6DZZ - chains A and B of the 3 polymer chains in the assembly; structure by electron microscopy, 3.60 A resolution.

# Chain A
Name: Sodium-dependent serotonin transporter
From: Homo sapiens
UniProt: P31645 (SC6A4_HUMAN); numbering as in UniProt (aligned over 78-617)
Amino-acid sequence (540 residues; numbered 78 to 617; the number before each row is that of its first residue):
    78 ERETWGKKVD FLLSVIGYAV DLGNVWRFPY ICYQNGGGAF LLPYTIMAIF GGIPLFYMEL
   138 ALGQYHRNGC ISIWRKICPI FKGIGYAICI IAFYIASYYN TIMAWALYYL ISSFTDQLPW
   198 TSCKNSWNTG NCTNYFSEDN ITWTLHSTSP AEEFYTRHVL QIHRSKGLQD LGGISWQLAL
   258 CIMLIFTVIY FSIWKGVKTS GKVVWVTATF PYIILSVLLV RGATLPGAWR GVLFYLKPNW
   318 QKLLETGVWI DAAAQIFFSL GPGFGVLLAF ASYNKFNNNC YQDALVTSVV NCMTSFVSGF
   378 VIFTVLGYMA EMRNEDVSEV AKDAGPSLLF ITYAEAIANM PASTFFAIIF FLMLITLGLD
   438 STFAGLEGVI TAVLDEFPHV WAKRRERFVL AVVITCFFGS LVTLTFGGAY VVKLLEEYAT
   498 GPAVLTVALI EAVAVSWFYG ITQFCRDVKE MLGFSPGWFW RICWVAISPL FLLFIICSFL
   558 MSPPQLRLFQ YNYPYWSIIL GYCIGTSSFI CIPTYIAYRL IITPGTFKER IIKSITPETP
Cystine bridges: Cys200-Cys209
Covalent attachments: N-acetylglucosamine (NAG) linked to Asn208
Ligand contacts: (5beta)-12-methoxyibogamine (HJM): Asp98, Ala169, Ile172, Ala173, Tyr176, Asn177, Phe334, Phe335, Gly338, Phe341, Val343, Ser438, Thr439, Gly442, Leu443
Reported in the primary citation:
  - binding site for (5beta)-12-methoxyibogamine: Ile172, Asn177, Phe341 (from molecular simulation)
  - binding site for (5beta)-12-methoxyibogamine: Phe335
  - conformationally variable residues (domain motion, side-chain flip): Trp82, Tyr95, Asp98, Tyr176, Gly278 to Pro288, Phe335
  - post-translational modification sites: Thr276, Ser277 (citing earlier work)
  - mutagenesis - N177V (70 +/- 20 nM): increased binding to (5beta)-12-methoxyibogamine
  - mutagenesis - N177A (130 +/- 40 nM), N177Q (140 +/- 50 nM): unchanged binding to (5beta)-12-methoxyibogamine

# Chain B
Name: 15B8 antibody heavy chain
From: Mus musculus
Notes: fragment: Fab variable domain; antibody fragment or engineered binder
Amino-acid sequence (118 residues; row label = number of the first residue in the row):
    20 QVQLQQSGPE LVKLGASVRI SCKASGYRFS YSWMNWVKQR PGKGLEWIGR IYPGDGDTKY
    80 SGKFKGKATL TADKSSSTVY MQLSSLTSED SAVYFCARSA YGSEGFAMDY WGQGTSVT
Cystine bridges: Cys41-Cys115

# How chain A and chain B interact
Contacting residue pairs - 17 pairs, chain A then chain B:
  Lys201(A) - Trp52(B)  hydrogen bond (backbone-side chain)
  Lys201(A) - Tyr71(B)
  Lys201(A) - Gly75(B)
  Lys201(A) - Asp76(B)
  Asn202(A) - Trp52(B)
  Asn202(A) - Gly121(B)  hydrogen bond (side chain-backbone)
  Asn205(A) - Ser122(B)
  Thr206(A) - Gly121(B)
  Thr206(A) - Ser122(B)  hydrogen bond (backbone-backbone)
  Gly207(A) - Tyr50(B)
  Gly207(A) - Tyr120(B)
  Gly207(A) - Gly121(B)
  Asn208(A) - Tyr50(B)  hydrogen bond (backbone-side chain)
  Cys209(A) - Tyr50(B)
  Asn211(A) - Tyr71(B)
  Asp216(A) - Ser49(B)
  Asp216(A) - Lys93(B)  salt bridge
Interface residues without a listed pair, chain A (11 interface residues in all): Gln194, Thr210
Interface residues without a listed pair, chain B (13 interface residues in all): Arg47, Ala119, Gly124

# Overview
Chain A and chain B form an interface of 11 and 13 residues respectively, with 4 hydrogen bonds and 1 salt
bridge. Polar contacts include Asp216(A)-Lys93(B), Lys201(A)-Trp52(B) and Asn202(A)-Gly121(B). The paper
reports a binding site for (5beta)-12-methoxyibogamine at Ile172(A), Asn177(A) and Phe341(A) among others;
N177V of chain A increases binding to (5beta)-12-methoxyibogamine; 3 substitutions were tested in all.
Here chain A is Sodium-dependent serotonin transporter (Homo sapiens) and chain B is 15B8 antibody heavy chain
(Mus musculus). Entry 6DZZ (Cryo-EM Structure of the wild-type human serotonin transporter in complex with
ibogaine and 15B8 Fab in ...) was determined by electron microscopy, deposited together with 6D9G and 6DZV.
